9EOR - chains A and G of the 4 polymer chains in the assembly; structure by X-ray diffraction, 2.25 A resolution.

Chain A:
Protein: 3C-like proteinase nsp5
From: Severe acute respiratory syndrome coronavirus 2
Notes: EC 3.4.22.69
UniProt: P0DTD1 (R1AB_SARS2); residues 1-306 here correspond to UniProt positions 3264-3569 (UniProt number = residue number + 3263)
Sequence (306 residues; each row starts with the number of its first residue):
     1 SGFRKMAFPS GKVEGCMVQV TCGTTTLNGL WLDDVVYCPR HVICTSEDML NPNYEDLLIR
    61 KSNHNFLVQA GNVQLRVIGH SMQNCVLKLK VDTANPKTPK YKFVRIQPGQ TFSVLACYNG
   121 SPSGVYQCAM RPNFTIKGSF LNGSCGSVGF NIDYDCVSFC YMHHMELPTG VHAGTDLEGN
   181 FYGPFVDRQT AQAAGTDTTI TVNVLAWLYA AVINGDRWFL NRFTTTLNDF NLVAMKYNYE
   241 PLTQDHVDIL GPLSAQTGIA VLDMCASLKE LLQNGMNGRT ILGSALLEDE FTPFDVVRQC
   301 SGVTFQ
Bound ions: K+ site 1: T111, Q127, N151, D295; K+ site 2: N221, F223, D263, S267
From the paper describing this entry:
  - binding site for Inhibitor SLL12 (chain G): C145, H163, E166
  - catalytic residues: H41, C145 (citing earlier work)
  - mutagenesis - E166V: decreased binding to MP1
  - mutagenesis - E166V (811-fold): decreased binding to MP7
  - mutagenesis - E166V (523-fold): decreased binding to Nirmatrelvir

Chain G:
Protein: Inhibitor SLL12
Sequence (4 residues; each row starts with the number of its first residue):
     1 XXXX
Modified positions: A1IM4 (2-(iminomethyl)pyridine-4-carboxylic acid) at position 1, DNE (D-norleucine) at position 2, HT7 ((3S)-3-amino-4-(1H-indol-3-yl)butanoic acid) at position 3, A1IM8 ((2R)-2-azanyl-N-methyl-3-pyridin-4-yl-propanamide) at position 4

Chain A / chain G interface:
Residue-residue contacts (25; chain A residue first):
  F140(A) with A1IM8_4(G)
  L141(A) with A1IM8_4(G)
  N142(A) with A1IM4_1(G), hydrogen bond (side chain-backbone); A1IM8_4(G)
  G143(A) with A1IM4_1(G)
  S144(A) with A1IM4_1(G); A1IM8_4(G)
  C145(A) with A1IM4_1(G), covalent bond
  H163(A) with A1IM8_4(G)
  H164(A) with A1IM4_1(G)
  M165(A) with A1IM4_1(G); DNE_2(G)
  E166(A) with A1IM4_1(G), hydrogen bond (backbone-backbone); DNE_2(G); HT7_3(G), hydrogen bond (backbone-backbone); A1IM8_4(G), hydrogen bond (side chain-backbone)
  P168(A) with HT7_3(G)
  H172(A) with A1IM8_4(G)
  D187(A) with DNE_2(G)
  R188(A) with DNE_2(G); HT7_3(G)
  Q189(A) with DNE_2(G); HT7_3(G)
  T190(A) with HT7_3(G)
  Q192(A) with HT7_3(G)
Interface residues without a listed pair, chain A (22 interface residues in all): L27, H41, M49, L167, A191

Summary:
Chain A and chain G form an interface of 22 and 4 residues respectively, with 1 covalent bond and 4 hydrogen
bonds. Polar pairs include N142(A)-A1IM4_1(G), E166(A)-A1IM8_4(G) and E166(A)-A1IM4_1(G). T111(A), Q127(A),
N151(A) and D295(A) form the K+ site 1. From the paper: catalytic residues H41(A) and C145(A); E166V of chain
A reduces binding to MP1.
Chain A is 3C-like proteinase nsp5 (Severe acute respiratory syndrome coronavirus 2) and chain G is Inhibitor
SLL12; the structure, SARS-CoV2 major protease in complex with a covalent inhibitor SLL12, was determined by
X-ray diffraction together with 9EO6 and 9EOX from the same study.
